Entry 3ON0 (X-ray diffraction, 2.87 A resolution); this record covers chains A and B of the 5 polymer chains in the assembly.

# Chain A (and B)
Molecule: Protein traM
Organism: Escherichia coli
Notes: chain B of this document is another copy of the same molecule, construct and numbering; everything in this record applies to it too
UniProt: P33788 (TRAM8_ECOLX); residues 1-127 here = UniProt positions 1-127
Chain sequence (127 residues; row label = number of the first residue in the row):
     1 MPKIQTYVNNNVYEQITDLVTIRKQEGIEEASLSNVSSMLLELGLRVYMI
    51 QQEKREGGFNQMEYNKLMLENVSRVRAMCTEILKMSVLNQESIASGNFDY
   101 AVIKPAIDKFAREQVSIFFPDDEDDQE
Disordered / not traced: 1, 55-58, 127 (chain B: 1, 120-127)
What the authors report for this chain:
  - binding site for sbmA: K3, Q5, Y7, S32, L33, S34
  - specificity-determining residues: Q5, E81 (proposed by the authors, not directly observed)

# How chain A and chain B interact
Contacting residue pairs - 18 pairs, chain A then chain B:
  F59(A) with F119(B), hydrophobic
  N60(A) with F118(B)
  E63(A) with F118(B)
  Y64(A) with F118(B)
  L67(A) with Q114(B); F118(B), hydrophobic
  N71(A) with Q114(B)
  Q114(A) with L67(B); N71(B)
  F118(A) with F59(B), hydrophobic; E63(B); Y64(B); L67(B), hydrophobic
  F119(A) with F59(B), hydrophobic
  D122(A) with R55(B), salt bridge
  E123(A) with K54(B); R55(B), salt bridge
  Q126(A) with K54(B)
Interface residues without a listed pair, chain A (13 interface residues in all): P120
Interface residues without a listed pair, chain B (13 interface residues in all): Q51, E53, N60

# Overview
The chain A/chain B interface involves 13 residues from each chain, with 2 salt bridges. Polar contacts
include D122(A)-R55(B) and E123(A)-R55(B). From the paper: a binding site for sbmA at K3(A), Q5(A) and Y7(A)
among others; specificity determinants Q5(A) and E81(A).
Chain A and chain B are both Protein traM (Escherichia coli); the structure, Crystal structure of the pED208
TraM-sbmA complex, was determined by X-ray diffraction.
